Entry 4YDK (X-ray diffraction, 2.05 A resolution); this record covers chains G and H of the 3 polymer chains in the assembly.

# Chain G
Protein: Envelope glycoprotein gp160
From: Human immunodeficiency virus 1
Reference sequence: Q0ED31 (Q0ED31_9HIV1); the construct has insertions or renumbered stretches relative to UniProt, so the offset changes along the chain: 44-123 = UniProt 43-122; 199-301 = UniProt 201-303; 324-355 = UniProt 325-356; 357-396 = UniProt 357-396; 1 more segments
Sequence (353 residues; row label = number of the first residue in the row; note: 96 numbers in that range are skipped by the numbering (no residue carries them; nothing is unmodelled there)):
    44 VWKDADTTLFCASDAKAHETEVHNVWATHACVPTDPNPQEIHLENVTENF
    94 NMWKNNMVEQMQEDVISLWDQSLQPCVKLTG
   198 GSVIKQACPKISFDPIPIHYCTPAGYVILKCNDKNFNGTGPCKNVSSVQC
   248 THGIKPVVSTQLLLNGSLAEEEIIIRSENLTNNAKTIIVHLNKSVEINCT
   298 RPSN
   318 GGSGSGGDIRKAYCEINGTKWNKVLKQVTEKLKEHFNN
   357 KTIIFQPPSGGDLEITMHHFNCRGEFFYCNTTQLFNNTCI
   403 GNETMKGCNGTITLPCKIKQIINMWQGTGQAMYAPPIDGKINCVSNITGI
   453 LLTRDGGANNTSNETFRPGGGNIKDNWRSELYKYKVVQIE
Disordered / not traced: 318-323, 403-406, 461, 492
Cystine bridges: Cys-54/Cys-74, Cys-119/Cys-205, Cys-218/Cys-247, Cys-228/Cys-239, Cys-296/Cys-331, Cys-378/Cys-445, Cys-385/Cys-418, Cys-395/Cys-410
Glycans and other covalent adducts: N-acetylglucosamine (NAG) linked to Asn-234, Asn-241, Asn-262, Asn-276, Asn-289, Asn-295, Asn-334, Asn-386, Asn-392, Asn-448
Sequence notes: linker (124, 198, 318-323)
Residues lining bound ligands: N-cyclohexyltaurine (NHE; 2-[N-cyclohexylamino]ethane sulfonic acid): Arg-327, Lys-419, Ile-420, Lys-421, Gln-422, Ile-423, Met-434

# Chain H
Protein: Heavy chain of antibody C38-VRC16.01
From: Homo sapiens
Notes: antibody fragment or engineered binder
Sequence (234 residues; numbered 1 to 218 plus 16 insertion-coded residues; the number before each row is that of its first residue; a row labelled like 82A-82C holds insertion residues (82A, then the next letters in order)):
     1 EVQLSESGGGFVKPGGSLRLSCEASGFTFNNYAMGWVRQAPGKGLEWVSV
    51 TS
   52A A
    53 HGGSAYFGEFVKGRFTMSRDHFIDTVYLEM
82A-82C NRL
    83 TVEDTAVYYCVRVTFYHE
100A-100L GSGYYYRAGNYF
   101 DSWGQGTLVIVSAASTKGPSVFPLAPSSKSTSGGTAALGCLVKDYFPEPV
   151 TVSWNSGALTSGVHTFPAVLQSSGLYSLSSVVTVPSSSLGTQTYICNVNH
   201 KPSNTKVDKKVEPKSCDK
Disordered / not traced: 215-218
Cystine bridges: Cys-22/Cys-92, Cys-140/Cys-196

# Interface between chain G and chain H
Residue-residue contacts (49):
  Gly-124(G) / Arg-71(H)
  Asn-280(G) / His-99(H)  hydrogen bond
  Ala-281(G) / Tyr-98(H)
  Ala-281(G) / His-99(H)
  Ala-281(G) / Glu-100(H)  hydrogen bond (backbone-backbone)
  Lys-282(G) / Glu-100(H)  salt bridge
  Thr-283(G) / Glu-100(H)  hydrogen bond (side chain-backbone)
  Thr-283(G) / Gly-100A(H)  hydrogen bond (side chain-backbone)
  Ser-365(G) / Ala-100H(H)
  Gly-366(G) / Arg-100G(H)
  Gly-366(G) / Ala-100H(H)  hydrogen bond (backbone-backbone)
  Gly-367(G) / Tyr-58(H)
  Gly-367(G) / Tyr-100F(H)
  Gly-367(G) / Arg-100G(H)
  Gly-367(G) / Ala-100H(H)
  Asp-368(G) / Ser-52(H)
  Asp-368(G) / His-53(H)  salt bridge
  Asp-368(G) / Ser-56(H)  hydrogen bond
  Asp-368(G) / Tyr-58(H)  hydrogen bond
  Asp-368(G) / Tyr-100E(H)
  Asp-368(G) / Tyr-100F(H)  hydrogen bond (backbone-backbone)
  Glu-370(G) / Tyr-100E(H)
  Ile-371(G) / Tyr-100E(H)  hydrophobic
  Ile-371(G) / Tyr-100F(H)
  Ile-371(G) / Arg-100G(H)
  Asn-425(G) / His-53(H)
  Asn-425(G) / Gly-55(H)
  Asn-425(G) / Ser-56(H)
  Asn-425(G) / Tyr-100E(H)  hydrogen bond (backbone-side chain)
  Met-426(G) / Tyr-100E(H)
  Trp-427(G) / Tyr-100D(H)
  Trp-427(G) / Tyr-100E(H)  hydrogen bond (backbone-side chain)
  Gln-428(G) / Tyr-100D(H)
  Gly-429(G) / His-53(H)
  Gly-429(G) / Tyr-100D(H)
  Gly-431(G) / His-53(H)  hydrogen bond (backbone-backbone)
  Gln-432(G) / Gly-55(H)  hydrogen bond (side chain-backbone)
  Thr-455(G) / His-99(H)
  Thr-455(G) / Arg-100G(H)  hydrogen bond
  Arg-456(G) / His-99(H)  hydrogen bond (backbone-side chain)
  Gly-472(G) / Gly-100A(H)
  Gly-472(G) / Ser-100B(H)
  Gly-473(G) / Gly-100A(H)  hydrogen bond (backbone-backbone)
  Gly-473(G) / Ser-100B(H)
  Gly-473(G) / Gly-100C(H)
  Gly-473(G) / Tyr-100E(H)
  Asn-474(G) / Gly-100A(H)  hydrogen bond (backbone-backbone)
  Asn-474(G) / Ser-100B(H)
  Asn-474(G) / Gly-100C(H)
Other interface residues (no listed pair), chain G (28 interface residues in all): Gly-198, His-375, Thr-430, Asp-457, Asp-477

# In short
28 residues of chain G and 17 residues of chain H are in contact; the contacts include 16 hydrogen bonds and 2
salt bridges. Polar contacts include Lys-282(G)/Glu-100(H), Asp-368(G)/His-53(H) and Asn-280(G)/His-99(H).
Bound to chain G: N-cyclohexyltaurine.
Chain G is Envelope glycoprotein gp160 (Human immunodeficiency virus 1) and chain H is Heavy chain of antibody
C38-VRC16.01 (Homo sapiens); the structure, Crystal structure of broadly and potently neutralizing antibody
C38-VRC16.01 in complex with HIV-1 clade AE strain ..., was determined by X-ray diffraction together with
4YDI, 4YDJ, 4YDL and 4YE4 from the same study.
